6PPH - chains T and W of the 21 polymer chains in the assembly; structure by electron microscopy, 3.80 A resolution.

[Chain T (and W)]
Protein: Major capsid protein
From: Human herpesvirus 8
Notes: chain W of this document is another copy of the same molecule, construct and numbering; everything in this record applies to it too
UniProt: D0UZN7 (D0UZN7_HHV8); residue numbers follow UniProt; this construct covers 1-1376
Sequence (1376 residues; numbered 1 to 1376; the number before each row is that of its first residue):
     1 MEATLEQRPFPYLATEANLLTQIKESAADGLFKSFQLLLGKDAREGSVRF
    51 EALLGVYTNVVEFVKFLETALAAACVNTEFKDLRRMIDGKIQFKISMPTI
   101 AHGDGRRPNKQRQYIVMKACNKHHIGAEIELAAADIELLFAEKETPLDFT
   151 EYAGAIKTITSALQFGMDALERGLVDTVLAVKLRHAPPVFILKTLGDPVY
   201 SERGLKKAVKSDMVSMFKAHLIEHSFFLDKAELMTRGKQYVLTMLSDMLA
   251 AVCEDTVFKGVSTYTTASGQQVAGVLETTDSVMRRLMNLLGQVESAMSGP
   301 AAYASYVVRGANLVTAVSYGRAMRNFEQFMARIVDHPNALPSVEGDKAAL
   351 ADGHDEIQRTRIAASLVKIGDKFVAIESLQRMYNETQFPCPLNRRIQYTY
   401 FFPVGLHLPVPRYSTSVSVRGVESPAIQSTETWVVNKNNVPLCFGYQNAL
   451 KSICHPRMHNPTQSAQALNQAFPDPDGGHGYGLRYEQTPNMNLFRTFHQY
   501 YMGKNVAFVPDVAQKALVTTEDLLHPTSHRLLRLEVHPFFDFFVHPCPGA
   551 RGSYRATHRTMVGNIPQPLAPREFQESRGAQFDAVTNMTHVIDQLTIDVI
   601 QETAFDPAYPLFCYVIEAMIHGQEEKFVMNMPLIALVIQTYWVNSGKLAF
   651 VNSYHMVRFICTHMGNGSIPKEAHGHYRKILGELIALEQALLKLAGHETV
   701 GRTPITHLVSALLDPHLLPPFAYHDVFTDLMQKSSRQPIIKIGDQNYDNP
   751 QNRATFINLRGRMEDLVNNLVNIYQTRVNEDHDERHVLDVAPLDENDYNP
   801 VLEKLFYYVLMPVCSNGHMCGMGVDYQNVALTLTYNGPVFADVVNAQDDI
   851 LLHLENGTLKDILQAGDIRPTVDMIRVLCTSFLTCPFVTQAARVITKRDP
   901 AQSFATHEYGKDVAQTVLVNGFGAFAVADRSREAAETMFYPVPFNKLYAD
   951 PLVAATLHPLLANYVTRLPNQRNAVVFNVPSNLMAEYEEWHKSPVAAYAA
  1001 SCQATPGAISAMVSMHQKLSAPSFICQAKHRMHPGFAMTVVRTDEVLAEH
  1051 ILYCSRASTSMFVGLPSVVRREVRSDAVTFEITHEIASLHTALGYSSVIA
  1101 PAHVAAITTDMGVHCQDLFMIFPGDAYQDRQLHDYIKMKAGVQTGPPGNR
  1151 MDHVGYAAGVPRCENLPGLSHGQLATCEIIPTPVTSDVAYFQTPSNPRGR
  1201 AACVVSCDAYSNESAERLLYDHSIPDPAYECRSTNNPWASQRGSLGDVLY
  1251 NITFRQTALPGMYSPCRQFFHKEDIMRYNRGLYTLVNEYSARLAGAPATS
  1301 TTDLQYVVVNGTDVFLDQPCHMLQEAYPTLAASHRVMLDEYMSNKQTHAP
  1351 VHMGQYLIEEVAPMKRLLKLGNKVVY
Disordered / not traced: 548-550, 1142-1154 (chain W: 1142-1163)

[Chain T / chain W interface]
Pairs across the interface - 89 pairs, chain T then chain W:
  K81(T) - T145(W)
  D82(T) - T145(W)
  D82(T) - L147(W)
  R85(T) - L147(W)
  R85(T) - D148(W)  salt bridge
  R85(T) - E151(W)  salt bridge
  I87(T) - M1(W)
  D88(T) - M1(W)
  D88(T) - E2(W)
  D88(T) - A3(W)  hydrogen bond (side chain-backbone)
  G89(T) - A3(W)
  K90(T) - T4(W)  hydrogen bond (side chain-backbone)
  K90(T) - E6(W)  salt bridge
  Q92(T) - L5(W)
  Q92(T) - E6(W)  hydrogen bond (side chain-backbone)
  Q92(T) - Y12(W)
  K94(T) - Y12(W)
  I95(T) - L20(W)  hydrophobic
  S96(T) - L20(W)
  M97(T) - L20(W)  hydrophobic
  M97(T) - I23(W)  hydrophobic
  P98(T) - L20(W)
  Q111(T) - L38(W)
  Q111(T) - L39(W)
  Q111(T) - G40(W)  hydrogen bond (backbone-backbone)
  R112(T) - K24(W)
  R112(T) - L38(W)
  R112(T) - L39(W)
  Q113(T) - L37(W)
  Q113(T) - L38(W)  hydrogen bond (backbone-backbone)
  Q113(T) - A43(W)
  Y114(T) - I23(W)  hydrophobic
  Y114(T) - K24(W)
  Y114(T) - A27(W)  hydrophobic
  Y114(T) - Q36(W)
  Y114(T) - L37(W)  hydrophobic
  I115(T) - L5(W)  hydrophobic
  I115(T) - F35(W)
  I115(T) - Q36(W)  hydrogen bond (backbone-backbone)
  I115(T) - L38(W)  hydrophobic
  V116(T) - F32(W)  hydrophobic
  M117(T) - A3(W)  hydrophobic
  M117(T) - T4(W)
  M117(T) - L5(W)  hydrophobic
  M117(T) - K33(W)
  M117(T) - S34(W)  hydrogen bond (backbone-backbone)
  P198(T) - Q22(W)
  S201(T) - Q22(W)
  L205(T) - E25(W)
  L205(T) - D29(W)
  D255(T) - N18(W)
  D255(T) - T21(W)  hydrogen bond
  T256(T) - A17(W)
  V257(T) - T15(W)
  K259(T) - A17(W)
  V307(T) - P146(W)
  R309(T) - P146(W)
  L313(T) - P146(W)
  L313(T) - L147(W)  hydrophobic
  L313(T) - T150(W)
  R321(T) - E6(W)  salt bridge
  F329(T) - P11(W)
  R332(T) - P11(W)
  I333(T) - P11(W)  hydrophobic
  P341(T) - Y12(W)
  S342(T) - A14(W)
  V343(T) - A14(W)
  V343(T) - T15(W)
  V343(T) - E16(W)
  D346(T) - L13(W)
  D346(T) - A14(W)  hydrogen bond (side chain-backbone)
  A349(T) - L13(W)  hydrophobic
  L350(T) - L13(W)  hydrophobic
  L350(T) - A14(W)
  L350(T) - T15(W)
  L1065(T) - E144(W)
  L1093(T) - L19(W)  hydrophobic
  Y1095(T) - L31(W)
  G1281(T) - D29(W)
  L1282(T) - D29(W)
  Y1283(T) - Q22(W)
  Y1283(T) - E25(W)  hydrogen bond
  Y1283(T) - S26(W)
  Y1283(T) - D29(W)
  Y1283(T) - G30(W)
  Y1283(T) - L31(W)
  T1284(T) - G30(W)
  N1287(T) - G30(W)
  N1287(T) - L31(W)  hydrogen bond (side chain-backbone)
Other interface residues (no listed pair), chain T (58 interface residues in all): F93, K110, L195, D197, K210, G260, V308, A316, Y319, G1094
Other interface residues (no listed pair), chain W (47 interface residues in all): Q7, F10, R44, L53

[In short]
Chain T and chain W form an interface of 58 and 47 residues respectively; the contacts include 11 hydrogen
bonds and 4 salt bridges. Polar pairs include R85(T)-D148(W), R85(T)-E151(W) and K90(T)-E6(W).
Chain T and chain W are both Major capsid protein (Human herpesvirus 8); the structure, Kaposi's
sarcoma-associated herpesvirus (KSHV), C1 penton vertex register, CATC-binding structure, was determined by
electron microscopy together with 6PPB, 6PPD and 6PPI from the same study.
